8HN9 - chains B and C of the 3 polymer chains in the assembly; structure by X-ray diffraction, 3.70 A resolution.

Chain B:
Name: NAD-dependent protein deacetylase sirtuin-3, mitochondrial
Source organism: Homo sapiens
UniProtKB: Q9NTG7 (SIR3_HUMAN); residue numbers follow UniProt; this construct covers 122-395
Chain sequence (274 residues; numbered 122 to 395; the number before each row is that of its first residue):
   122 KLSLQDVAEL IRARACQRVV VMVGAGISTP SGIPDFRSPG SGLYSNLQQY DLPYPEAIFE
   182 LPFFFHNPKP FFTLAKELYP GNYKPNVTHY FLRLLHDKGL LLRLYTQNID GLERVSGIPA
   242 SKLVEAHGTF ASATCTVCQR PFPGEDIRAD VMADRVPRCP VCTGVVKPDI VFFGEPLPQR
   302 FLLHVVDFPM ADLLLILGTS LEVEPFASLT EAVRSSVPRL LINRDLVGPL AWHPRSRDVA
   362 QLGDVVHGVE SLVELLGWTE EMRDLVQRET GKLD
Bound ions: Zn2+ near Cys280 (its only coordinating residue here)
Reported in the primary citation:
  - binding site for imidazole: Phe157, Phe294, Val324
  - mutagenesis - H248Y: abolished catalytic activity with CCNE2 peptide (chain C)

Chain C:
Name: CCNE2 peptide
Source organism: Homo sapiens
Chain sequence (13 residues; each row starts with the number of its first residue):
     1 SPVKLKTFKX IPM
Modified / non-standard residues: D8R ((2S)-2-azanyl-6-[[(2R)-2-oxidanylpropanoyl]amino]hexanoic acid) at position 10
Reported in the primary citation:
  - binding site for imidazole: Phe8

How chain B and chain C interact:
Residue-residue contacts - 15 pairs, chain B then chain C:
  Phe180(B) - D8R_10(C)
  Gln228(B) - D8R_10(C)
  His248(B) - D8R_10(C)
  Val292(B) - D8R_10(C)
  Phe294(B) - Phe8(C)  hydrophobic
  Phe294(B) - D8R_10(C)
  Gly295(B) - Ile11(C)
  Glu296(B) - Ile11(C)
  Pro297(B) - Ile11(C)
  Pro297(B) - Pro12(C)
  Leu298(B) - Ile11(C)  hydrogen bond (backbone-backbone)
  Leu298(B) - Pro12(C)  hydrogen bond (backbone-backbone)
  Leu298(B) - Met13(C)
  Leu303(B) - Met13(C)  hydrophobic
  Glu325(B) - Lys9(C)
Other interface residues (no listed pair), chain B (15 interface residues in all): Asp156, Ile230, Pro299, Pro326
The authors on this interface:
  - interface residues, chain B: Phe180(B)
  - interface residues, chain C: Phe8(C)

In short:
15 residues of chain B face 6 of chain C across their interface; the contacts include 2 hydrogen bonds.
Backbone hydrogen bonds pair Leu298(B)-Ile11(C) and Leu298(B)-Pro12(C). The paper reports a binding site for
imidazole at Phe157(B), Phe294(B) and Phe8(C) among others; H248Y of chain B abolishes catalytic activity with
CCNE2 peptide (chain C).
Here chain B is NAD-dependent protein deacetylase sirtuin-3, mitochondrial and chain C is CCNE2 peptide, both
from Homo sapiens. Entry 8HN9 (Human SIRT3 Recognizing CCNE2K348la peptide) was determined by X-ray
diffraction.
